Entry 1ZM2 (X-ray diffraction, 3.07 A resolution); this record covers chains A and B.

Chain A:
Name: Elongation factor 2
Organism: Saccharomyces cerevisiae
Notes: fragment: eEF2
Reference sequence: P32324 (EF2_YEAST); residues 1-842 here = UniProt positions 1-842
Sequence (842 residues; row label = number of the first residue in the row):
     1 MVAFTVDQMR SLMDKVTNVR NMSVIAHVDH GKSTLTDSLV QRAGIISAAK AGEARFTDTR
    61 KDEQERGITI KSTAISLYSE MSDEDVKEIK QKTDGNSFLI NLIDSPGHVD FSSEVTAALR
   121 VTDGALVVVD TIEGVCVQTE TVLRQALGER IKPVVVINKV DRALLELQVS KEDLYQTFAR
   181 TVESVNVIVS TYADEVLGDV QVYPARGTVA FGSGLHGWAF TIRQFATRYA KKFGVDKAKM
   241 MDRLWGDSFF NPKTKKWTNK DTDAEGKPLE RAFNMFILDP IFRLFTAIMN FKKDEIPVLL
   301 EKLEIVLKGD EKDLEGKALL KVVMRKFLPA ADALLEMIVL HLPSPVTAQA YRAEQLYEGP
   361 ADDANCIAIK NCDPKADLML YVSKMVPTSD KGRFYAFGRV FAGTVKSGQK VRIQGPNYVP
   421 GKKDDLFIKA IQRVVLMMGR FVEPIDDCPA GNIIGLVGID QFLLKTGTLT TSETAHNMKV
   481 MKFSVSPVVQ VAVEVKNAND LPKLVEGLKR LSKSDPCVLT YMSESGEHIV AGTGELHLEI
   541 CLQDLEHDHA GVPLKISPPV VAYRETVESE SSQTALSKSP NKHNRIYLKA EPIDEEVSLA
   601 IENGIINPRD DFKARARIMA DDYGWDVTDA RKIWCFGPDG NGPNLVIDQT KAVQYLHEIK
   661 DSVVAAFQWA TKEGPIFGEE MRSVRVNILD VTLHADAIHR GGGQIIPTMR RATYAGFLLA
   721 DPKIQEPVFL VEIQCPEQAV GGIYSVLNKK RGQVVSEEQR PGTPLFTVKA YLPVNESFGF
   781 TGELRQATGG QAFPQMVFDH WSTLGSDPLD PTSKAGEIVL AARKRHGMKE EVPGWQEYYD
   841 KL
Disordered / not traced: 1, 49-66
Construct notes: modified residue (699)
Modified positions: H699 ({3-[4-(2-amino-2-carboxy-ethyl)-1H-imidazol-2-yl]-1-carbamoyl-propyl}-trimethyl-ammonium; DDE)
Swiss-Prot annotation at these positions:
  - binding site (GTP): A26 to S33, N158 to D161, S213 to L215
  - modified residue: K509 (N6,N6,N6-trimethyllysine), S579 (Phosphoserine), K613 (N6,N6-dimethyllysine), T713 (Phosphothreonine), T763 (Phosphothreonine)
  - cross-link: K841 (Glycyl lysine isopeptide (Lys-Gly) (interchain with G-Cter in ubiquitin))
  - mutagenesis: R180 (R180G: Causes resistance to fusidic acid and reduces sensitivity to sordarin), V187 (V187F: Causes resistance to fusidic acid and reduces sensitivity to sordarin), Q490 (Q490E: Reduces sensitivity to sordarin), Y521 (Y521D/N/S: Reduces sensitivity to fusidic acid and sordarin), S523 (S523F/P: Causes resistance to fusidic acid and sordarin), I529 (I529T: Reduces sensitivity to sordarin), P559 (P559L/R: Causes resistance to fusidic acid and sordarin), A562 (A562P: Reduces sensitivity to fusidic acid and causes resistance to sordarin), P580 (P580H: Causes impaired ribosomal translocation with an increased rate of -1 programmed ribosomal frameshift read-through during translation), H694 (H694A: Abolished ability to promote translation elongation), D696 (D696A: Leads to conditional growth defects, sensitivity to translation inhibitors, and decreased translation), I698 (I698A: Leads to conditional growth defects, sensitivity to translation inhibitors, and decreased translation), 4 further mutagenesis entries in UniProt

Chain B:
Name: Exotoxin A
Organism: Pseudomonas aeruginosa
Notes: EC 2.4.2.-; fragment: catalytic domain
Sequence (207 residues; row label = number of the first residue in the row):
   399 EFLGDGGDVS FSTRGTQNWT VERLLQAHRQ LEERGYVFVG YHGTFLEAAQ SIVFGGVRAR
   459 SQDLDAIWRG FYIAGDPALA YGYAQDQEPD ARGRIRNGAL LRVYVPRSSL PGFYRTSLTL
   519 AAPEAAGEVE RLIGHPLPLR LDAITGPEEE GGRLETILGW PLAERTVVIP SAIPTDPRNV
   579 GGDLDPSSIP DKEQAISALP DYASQPG

How chain A and chain B interact:
Residue-residue contacts (24):
  E524(A) with R492(B)
  S525(A) with R412(B), hydrogen bond (backbone-side chain)
  P580(A) with Q483(B)
  W669(A) with R490(B); G491(B); R492(B)
  G702(A) with E486(B); P487(B)
  G703(A) with Q485(B); E486(B); P487(B); I493(B)
  I706(A) with P487(B), hydrophobic; G491(B)
  P707(A) with V578(B)
  R711(A) with N577(B); V578(B); G579(B); G580(B)
  M828(A) with R576(B)
  E837(A) with N577(B)
  Y838(A) with R576(B), hydrogen bond (side chain-backbone); N577(B)
  K841(A) with D581(B)
Also at the interface, not in a pair above, chain A (19 interface residues in all): S523, G526, E527, A665, G701, Y714
Also at the interface, not in a pair above, chain B (16 interface residues in all): T411

Overview:
19 residues of chain A face 16 of chain B across their interface; the contacts include 2 hydrogen bonds. Polar
pairs include S525(A)-R412(B) and Y838(A)-R576(B). From UniProt: 15 GTP-binding residues and 16 mutagenesis
sites on chain A.
Chain A is Elongation factor 2 (Saccharomyces cerevisiae) and chain B is Exotoxin A (Pseudomonas aeruginosa);
the structure, Structure of ADP-ribosylated eEF2 in complex with catalytic fragment of ETA, was determined by
X-ray diffraction (same publication as 1ZM3, 1ZM4 and 1ZM9).
